8G7N - chains O and U of the 28 polymer chains in the assembly; structure by electron microscopy, 2.70 A resolution.

# Chain O (and U)
Name: 10 kDa heat shock protein, mitochondrial
Organism: Homo sapiens
Notes: chain U of this document is another copy of the same molecule, construct and numbering; everything in this record applies to it too
Reference sequence: P61604 (CH10_HUMAN); residues 1-102 here = UniProt positions 1-102
Amino-acid sequence (105 residues; row label = number of the first residue in the row; numbers below 1 keep their minus sign (Ser-2 is residue -2)):
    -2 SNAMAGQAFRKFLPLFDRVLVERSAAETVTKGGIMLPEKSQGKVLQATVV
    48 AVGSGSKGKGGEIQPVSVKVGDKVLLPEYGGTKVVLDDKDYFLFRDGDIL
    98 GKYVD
Disordered / not traced: -2 to 2
Differences from the reference sequence: expression tag (-2 to 0)

# Interface between chain O and chain U
Contacting residue pairs (20; chain O residue first):
  Lys8(O) with Tyr100(U); Val101(U), hydrogen bond (backbone-backbone)
  Phe9(O) with Leu72(U), hydrophobic; Gly98(U); Lys99(U); Tyr100(U), hydrophobic
  Leu10(O) with Gly98(U); Lys99(U), hydrogen bond (backbone-backbone)
  Leu12(O) with Ile96(U); Leu97(U); Gly98(U)
  Phe13(O) with Ser64(U); Asp93(U)
  Arg15(O) with Gly94(U), hydrogen bond (side chain-backbone); Ile96(U), hydrogen bond (side chain-backbone); Leu97(U)
  Lys54(O) with Gly94(U), hydrogen bond (side chain-backbone)
  Lys56(O) with Lys56(U)
  Gly58(O) with Lys56(U), hydrogen bond (backbone-side chain)
  Val81(O) with Leu72(U), hydrophobic
Interface residues without a listed pair, chain O (14 interface residues in all): Ala5, Gly57, Thr79, Leu90

# Summary
Chain O and chain U form an interface of 14 and 11 residues respectively, with 6 hydrogen bonds. Polar pairs
include Arg15(O)-Gly94(U), Arg15(O)-Ile96(U) and Lys54(O)-Gly94(U).
Both chains are 10 kDa heat shock protein, mitochondrial (Homo sapiens). Entry 8G7N (ATP- and mtHsp10-bound
mtHsp60 V72I) was determined by electron microscopy together with 8G7J, 8G7K, 8G7L, 8G7M and 8G7O from the
same study.
